Entry 5G5X (X-ray diffraction, 2.80 A resolution); this record covers chains A and B.

# Chain A
Protein: Site-2 protease
From: Archaeoglobus fulgidus
Notes: EC 3.4.24.85; fragment: regulatory domain, residues 236-362
UniProt: O29915 (O29915_ARCFU); numbering as in UniProt (aligned over 236-362)
Chain sequence (138 residues; numbered 235 to 372; the number before each row is that of its first residue):
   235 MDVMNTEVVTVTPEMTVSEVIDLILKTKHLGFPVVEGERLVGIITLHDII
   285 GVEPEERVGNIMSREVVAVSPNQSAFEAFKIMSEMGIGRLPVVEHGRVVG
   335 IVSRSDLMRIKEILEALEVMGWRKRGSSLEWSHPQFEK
Disordered / not traced: 354-372
Construct notes: expression tag (235, 363-372)
Ligand contacts:
  - adenosine monophosphate (AMP): N239, E241, V242, V243, K262, H263, L264, G265, F266, P267, R323, I335, S337, S339, D340, R343
  - ATP (adenosine-5'-triphosphate): I277, T279, L280, H281, D282, S297, E299, V300, V301, I321, G322, R323, L324, P325, R338

# Chain B
Protein: Nanobody
From: Lama glama
Notes: antibody fragment or engineered binder
Chain sequence (123 residues; numbered 1 to 123; the number before each row is that of its first residue):
     1 QVQLQESGGGLVQPGGSLRLSCAASGSGFNNNAMGWYRQAPGKQRELVAA
    51 ITSFGSTNYADSVKGRFTISRDNAKNTVYLQMNSLKPEDTAVYYCTAGWG
   101 ATPRSYWGQGTQVTVSSHHHHHH
Disordered / not traced: 119-123
Disulfides: C22-C95

# How chain A and chain B interact
Contacting residue pairs (28):
  E241(A) with R104(B); S105(B)
  V242(A) with T102(B), hydrogen bond (backbone-side chain)
  V243(A) with W99(B)
  T244(A) with G100(B); A101(B), hydrogen bond (backbone-backbone); T102(B), hydrogen bond
  V245(A) with A101(B)
  T246(A) with T57(B); N58(B); A101(B)
  M249(A) with S56(B)
  E253(A) with T52(B), hydrogen bond; F54(B); S56(B), hydrogen bond
  D256(A) with F54(B)
  L257(A) with G100(B)
  K260(A) with S53(B); W99(B)
  T261(A) with W99(B)
  E270(A) with N58(B)
  G271(A) with L47(B); N58(B), hydrogen bond (backbone-side chain); Y59(B), hydrogen bond (backbone-backbone); T102(B)
  E272(A) with Y37(B); L47(B), hydrogen bond (side chain-backbone)
  R273(A) with D61(B), salt bridge
Also at the interface, not in a pair above, chain A (19 interface residues in all): T240, V269, R331
Also at the interface, not in a pair above, chain B (18 interface residues in all): E46, A60

# Summary
19 residues of chain A face 18 of chain B across their interface; the contacts include 8 hydrogen bonds and 1
salt bridge. Polar contacts include R273(A)-D61(B), V242(A)-T102(B) and T244(A)-T102(B). Bound to chain A:
adenosine monophosphate and ATP.
Here chain A is Site-2 protease (Archaeoglobus fulgidus) and chain B is Nanobody (Lama glama). Entry 5G5X (CBS
domain tandem of site-2 protease from Archaeoglobus fulgidus in complex with llama Nanobody - nucleotide-bound
...) was determined by X-ray diffraction together with 5G5R from the same study.
